PDB entry 9FKB | electron microscopy, 2.96 A resolution | chains SS and Sc of the 87 polymer chains in the assembly

== Chain SS (and Sc) ==
Molecule: Tail tube protein
Organism: Haloferax tailed virus 1
Notes: chain Sc of this document is another copy of the same molecule, construct and numbering; everything in this record applies to it too
Reference sequence: A0A410N6U0 (A0A410N6U0_HFTV1); numbering as in UniProt (aligned over 1-158)
Amino-acid sequence (158 residues; each row starts with the number of its first residue):
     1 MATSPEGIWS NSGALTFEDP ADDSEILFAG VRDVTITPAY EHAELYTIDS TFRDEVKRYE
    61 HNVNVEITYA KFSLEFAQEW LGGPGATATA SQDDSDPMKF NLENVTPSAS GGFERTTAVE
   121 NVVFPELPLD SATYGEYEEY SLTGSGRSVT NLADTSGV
Unresolved in the structure: 1, 158

== Chain SS / chain Sc interface ==
Pairs across the interface - 24 pairs, chain SS then chain Sc:
  Ala-43(SS) / Gly-135(Sc)
  Ala-43(SS) / Tyr-137(Sc)  hydrogen bond (backbone-side chain)
  Glu-44(SS) / Tyr-137(Sc)
  Leu-45(SS) / Ala-70(Sc)  hydrophobic
  Leu-45(SS) / Tyr-137(Sc)
  Tyr-46(SS) / Arg-32(Sc)  hydrogen bond (backbone-side chain)
  Thr-47(SS) / Gly-30(Sc)
  Thr-47(SS) / Val-31(Sc)
  Thr-47(SS) / Lys-71(Sc)
  Ile-48(SS) / Ser-10(Sc)
  Ile-48(SS) / Asn-11(Sc)
  Ile-48(SS) / Gly-13(Sc)
  Ile-48(SS) / Val-31(Sc)  hydrogen bond (backbone-backbone)
  Ile-48(SS) / Arg-32(Sc)
  Asp-49(SS) / Ala-29(Sc)
  Asp-49(SS) / Gly-30(Sc)  hydrogen bond (side chain-backbone)
  Asp-49(SS) / Lys-71(Sc)  salt bridge
  Asp-54(SS) / Lys-71(Sc)  salt bridge
  Glu-55(SS) / Tyr-137(Sc)  hydrogen bond (backbone-side chain)
  Val-56(SS) / Tyr-137(Sc)  hydrogen bond (backbone-side chain)
  Lys-57(SS) / Tyr-137(Sc)  hydrogen bond (backbone-side chain)
  Tyr-59(SS) / Tyr-134(Sc)  hydrophobic
  Tyr-59(SS) / Gly-135(Sc)
  Glu-60(SS) / Tyr-134(Sc)

== In short ==
The interface between chain SS and chain Sc involves 13 residues on one side and 12 on the other, with 7
hydrogen bonds and 2 salt bridges. Among the polar pairs are Asp-49(SS)/Lys-71(Sc), Asp-54(SS)/Lys-71(Sc) and
Ala-43(SS)/Tyr-137(Sc).
Both chains are Tail tube protein (Haloferax tailed virus 1). Entry 9FKB (Tail of emppty Haloferax tailed
virus 1) was determined by electron microscopy (same publication as 8QPG, 8QPQ, 8QQN, 8QSI, 8QSY, 9H4P, 9H5B
and 9H7V).
